Entry 1VEL (X-ray diffraction, 2.99 A resolution); this record covers chains C and E of the 6 polymer chains in the assembly.

[Chain C (and E)]
Molecule: starvation-induced DNA protecting protein
From: Mycobacterium smegmatis
Notes: chain E of this document is another copy of the same molecule, construct and numbering; everything in this record applies to it too
UniProt: Q8VP75 (Q8VP75_MYCSM); numbering as in UniProt (aligned over 1-183)
Chain sequence (183 residues; numbered 1 to 183; the number before each row is that of its first residue):
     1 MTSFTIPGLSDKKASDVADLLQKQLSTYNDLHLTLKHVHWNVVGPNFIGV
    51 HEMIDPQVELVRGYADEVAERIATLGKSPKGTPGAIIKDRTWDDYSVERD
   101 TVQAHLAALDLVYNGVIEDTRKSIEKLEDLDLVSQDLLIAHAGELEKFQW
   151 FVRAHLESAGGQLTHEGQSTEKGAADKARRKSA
Not modelled in the structure: 1-2, 169-183 (chain E: 166-183)
Ion coordination: Cd2+ site 1: H39 (shared with D66(E), E70(E) of chain E); Cd2+ site 2: D66, E70 (shared with H39(E) of chain E); Cd2+ site 3: E118 (shared with 1 residue of chain F); Cd2+ site 4: D119 (shared with 1 residue of chain D); Na+: E128 (together with sulfate ion) (shared with 1 residue of chain A; 1 residue of chain B); Cd2+ site 5: D136 (shared with 1 residue of chain A; 1 residue of chain B)

[Interface between chain C and chain E]
Contacting residue pairs - 63 pairs, chain C then chain E:
  F4(C) - R99(E)
  D30(C) - P83(E)
  L33(C) - N29(E)
  L33(C) - L33(E)  hydrophobic
  L33(C) - G81(E)
  L33(C) - P83(E)  hydrophobic
  K36(C) - D66(E)  salt bridge
  H37(C) - P79(E)
  H37(C) - K80(E)
  H37(C) - G81(E)  hydrogen bond (side chain-backbone)
  H37(C) - T82(E)
  H39(C) - D66(E)  salt bridge
  H39(C) - E70(E)  salt bridge
  W40(C) - L25(E)  hydrophobic
  W40(C) - D66(E)  hydrogen bond
  W40(C) - A69(E)
  W40(C) - E70(E)
  W40(C) - P79(E)  hydrophobic
  W40(C) - G81(E)
  N41(C) - S78(E)  hydrogen bond
  N41(C) - P79(E)  hydrogen bond (side chain-backbone)
  H51(C) - E70(E)  salt bridge
  E59(C) - E59(E)
  R62(C) - R62(E)
  D66(C) - K36(E)  salt bridge
  D66(C) - H39(E)  salt bridge
  D66(C) - W40(E)  hydrogen bond
  A69(C) - W40(E)
  E70(C) - H39(E)  salt bridge
  E70(C) - W40(E)
  E70(C) - H51(E)  salt bridge
  G76(C) - R99(E)  hydrogen bond (backbone-side chain)
  S78(C) - N41(E)  hydrogen bond
  S78(C) - R99(E)
  P79(C) - H37(E)
  P79(C) - N41(E)  hydrogen bond (backbone-side chain)
  K80(C) - H37(E)
  K80(C) - E98(E)  salt bridge
  G81(C) - L33(E)
  G81(C) - H37(E)  hydrogen bond (backbone-side chain)
  G81(C) - W40(E)
  T82(C) - H37(E)
  T82(C) - D94(E)  hydrogen bond
  T82(C) - Y95(E)
  P83(C) - D30(E)
  P83(C) - L33(E)  hydrophobic
  P83(C) - I86(E)  hydrophobic
  P83(C) - R90(E)
  P83(C) - D94(E)
  G84(C) - R90(E)
  G84(C) - D94(E)  hydrogen bond (backbone-side chain)
  I86(C) - P83(E)  hydrophobic
  I87(C) - I87(E)  hydrophobic
  R90(C) - P83(E)
  D94(C) - T82(E)  hydrogen bond
  D94(C) - P83(E)
  D94(C) - G84(E)  hydrogen bond (side chain-backbone)
  D94(C) - A85(E)
  Y95(C) - T82(E)
  E98(C) - S78(E)
  E98(C) - K80(E)
  R99(C) - G76(E)  hydrogen bond (side chain-backbone)
  R99(C) - S78(E)
Interface residues without a listed pair, chain C (34 interface residues in all): L25, H32, T34, A65, K77
Interface residues without a listed pair, chain E (35 interface residues in all): H32, T34, A65, K77

[Summary]
The interface between chain C and chain E involves 34 residues on one side and 35 on the other, with 14
hydrogen bonds and 9 salt bridges. Polar contacts include K36(C)-D66(E), H39(C)-D66(E) and H39(C)-E70(E).
D66(C) and E70(C) form the Cd2+ site 2.
Chain C and chain E are both starvation-induced DNA protecting protein (Mycobacterium smegmatis); the
structure, Mycobacterium smegmatis Dps tetragonal form, was determined by X-ray diffraction together with 1VEI
and 1VEQ from the same study.
